3EUB - chains B and C of the 6 polymer chains in the assembly; structure by X-ray diffraction, 2.60 A resolution.

[Chain B]
Molecule: Xanthine dehydrogenase/oxidase
Organism: Bos taurus
Notes: EC 1.17.1.4, 1.17.3.2; fragment: AD-binding PCMH-type domain, residues 224-528
UniProtKB: P80457 (XDH_BOVIN); numbering as in UniProt (aligned over 224-528)
Sequence (305 residues; row label = number of the first residue in the row):
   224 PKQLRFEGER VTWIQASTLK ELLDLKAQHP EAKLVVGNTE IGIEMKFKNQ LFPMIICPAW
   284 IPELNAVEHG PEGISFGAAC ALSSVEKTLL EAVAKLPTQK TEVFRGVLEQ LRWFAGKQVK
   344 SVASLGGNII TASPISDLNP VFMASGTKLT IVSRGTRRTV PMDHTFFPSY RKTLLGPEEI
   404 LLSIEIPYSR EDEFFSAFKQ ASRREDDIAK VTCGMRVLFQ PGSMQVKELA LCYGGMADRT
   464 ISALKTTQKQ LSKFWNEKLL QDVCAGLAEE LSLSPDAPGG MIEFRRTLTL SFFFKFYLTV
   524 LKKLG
Not modelled in the structure: 528
Small-molecule neighbours: FAD (flavin-adenine dinucleotide): Lys256, Leu257, Val258, Val259, Gly260, Asn261, Thr262, Glu263, Ile264, Leu287, Ala301, Leu305, Phe337, Ala338, Val342, Val345, Ala346, Ser347, Gly350, Asn351, Ile353, Thr354, Ile358, Ser359, Asp360, Leu361, Leu398, Ile403, Leu404, Arg426
UniProt features mapped onto this chain:
  - binding site (FAD): Leu257 to Ile264, Phe337, Ser347 to Asn351, Asp360, Leu404, Lys422

[Chain C]
Molecule: Xanthine dehydrogenase/oxidase
Organism: Bos taurus
Notes: EC 1.17.1.4, 1.17.3.2
UniProtKB: P80457 (XDH_BOVIN); residues 571-1332 here = UniProt positions 571-1332
Sequence (762 residues; each row starts with the number of its first residue):
   571 DTVGRPLPHL AAAMQASGEA VYCDDIPRYE NELFLRLVTS TRAHAKIKSI DVSEAQKVPG
   631 FVCFLSADDI PGSNETGLFN DETVFAKDTV TCVGHIIGAV VADTPEHAER AAHVVKVTYE
   691 DLPAIITIED AIKNNSFYGS ELKIEKGDLK KGFSEADNVV SGELYIGGQD HFYLETHCTI
   751 AIPKGEEGEM ELFVSTQNAM KTQSFVAKML GVPVNRILVR VKRMGGGFGG KETRSTLVSV
   811 AVALAAYKTG HPVRCMLDRN EDMLITGGRH PFLARYKVGF MKTGTIVALE VDHYSNAGNS
   871 RDLSHSIMER ALFHMDNCYK IPNIRGTGRL CKTNLSSNTA FRGFGGPQAL FIAENWMSEV
   931 AVTCGLPAEE VRWKNMYKEG DLTHFNQRLE GFSVPRCWDE CLKSSQYYAR KSEVDKFNKE
   991 NCWKKRGLCI IPTKFGISFT VPFLNQAGAL IHVYTDGSVL VSHGGTEMGQ GLHTKMVQVA
  1051 SKALKIPISK IYISETSTNT VPNSSPTAAS VSTDIYGQAV YEACQTILKR LEPFKKKNPD
  1111 GSWEDWVMAA YQDRVSLSTT GFYRTPNLGY SFETNSGNAF HYFTYGVACS EVEIDCLTGD
  1171 HKNLRTDIVM DVGSSLNPAI DIGQVEGAFV QGLGLFTLEE LHYSPEGSLH TRGPSTYKIP
  1231 AFGSIPTEFR VSLLRDCPNK KAIYASKAVG EPPLFLGASV FFAIKDAIRA ARAQHTNNNT
  1291 KELFRLDSPA TPEKIRNACV DKFTTLCVTG APGNCKPWSL RV
Not modelled in the structure: 571, 1325-1332
Small-molecule neighbours:
  - hydroxy(dioxo)molybdenum (MOM): Gln767, Phe798, Gly799, Glu802, Ala910, Phe911, Arg912, Gly913, Thr1077, Ala1078, Ala1079, Glu1261
  - MTE (phosphonic acidmono-(2-amino-5,6-dimercapto-4-oxo-3,7,8a,9,10,10a-hexahydro-4H-8-oxa-1,3,9,10-tetraaza-anthracen-7-ylmethyl)ester): Gly796, Gly797, Phe798, Gly799, Arg912, Met1038, Gly1039, Gln1040, Leu1042, Thr1077, Ala1078, Ala1079, Ser1080, Val1081, Ser1082, Thr1083, Gln1194, Gly1260, Glu1261
  - xanthine (XAN): Glu802, Leu873, Ser876, Arg880, Phe914, Ser1008, Phe1009, Thr1010, Val1011, Leu1014, Ala1078, Ala1079, Glu1261
UniProt features mapped onto this chain:
  - active site: Glu1261 (Proton acceptor)
  - binding site (Mo-molybdopterin): Gln767, Phe798, Arg912, Ala1079
  - binding site (substrate): Glu802, Arg880, Phe914, Thr1010
What the authors report for this chain:
  - binding site for xanthine: Glu802, Arg880
  - catalytic residues: Glu802, Arg880 (proposed by the authors, not directly observed)
  - catalytic residues: Glu1261 (citing earlier work)
  - conformationally variable residues (order/disorder transition): Leu1316 to Asn1324

[Chain B / chain C interface]
Residue-residue contacts (47; chain B residue first):
  Glu232(B) - Pro629(C)
  Glu232(B) - His677(C)  salt bridge
  Glu232(B) - Arg680(C)  salt bridge
  Arg233(B) - Arg680(C)
  Lys269(B) - Glu679(C)  salt bridge
  Lys269(B) - Asp828(C)  salt bridge
  Phe270(B) - Asn830(C)
  Asn272(B) - His683(C)  hydrogen bond
  Ala424(B) - Asp1170(C)
  Ala424(B) - Pro1302(C)
  Arg426(B) - Ser1225(C)  hydrogen bond (side chain-backbone)
  Arg426(B) - Thr1226(C)
  Arg427(B) - Glu1210(C)  salt bridge
  Arg427(B) - His1212(C)  hydrogen bond
  Arg427(B) - Thr1221(C)
  Arg427(B) - Thr1226(C)
  Arg427(B) - Glu1303(C)  salt bridge
  Glu428(B) - His1212(C)  salt bridge
  Glu428(B) - His1220(C)  salt bridge
  Glu428(B) - Thr1226(C)
  Asp429(B) - Thr1226(C)
  Gln484(B) - Cys1317(C)  hydrogen bond
  Gln484(B) - Val1318(C)  hydrogen bond (side chain-backbone)
  Gln484(B) - Thr1319(C)
  Ala488(B) - Val1318(C)
  Ala491(B) - Leu1316(C)  hydrophobic
  Met504(B) - Glu1303(C)
  Glu506(B) - Asn1307(C)
  Phe507(B) - Thr1168(C)
  Phe507(B) - Pro1302(C)
  Phe507(B) - Glu1303(C)
  Phe507(B) - Arg1306(C)
  Phe507(B) - Asn1307(C)  hydrogen bond (backbone-side chain)
  Thr510(B) - Arg1306(C)
  Thr510(B) - Thr1314(C)
  Leu511(B) - Leu1167(C)
  Leu511(B) - Thr1168(C)
  Leu513(B) - Phe1313(C)
  Ser514(B) - Leu1167(C)
  Ser514(B) - Arg1306(C)  hydrogen bond
  Phe515(B) - Thr1168(C)
  Phe517(B) - Trp993(C)
  Phe517(B) - Leu1167(C)  hydrophobic
  Phe517(B) - Phe1313(C)  hydrophobic
  Lys518(B) - Asp1165(C)  salt bridge
  Lys518(B) - Leu1167(C)
  Lys518(B) - Thr1168(C)
Other interface residues (no listed pair), chain B (26 interface residues in all): Trp336, Ser425, Cys487
Other interface residues (no listed pair), chain C (29 interface residues in all): Lys1312

[In short]
26 residues of chain B face 29 of chain C across their interface; the contacts include 7 hydrogen bonds and 9
salt bridges. Polar contacts include Glu232(B)-His677(C), Glu232(B)-Arg680(C) and Lys269(B)-Glu679(C). Ligands
of chain B: flavin-adenine dinucleotide. From the paper: catalytic residues Glu802(C), Arg880(C) and
Glu1261(C); a binding site for xanthine at Glu802(C) and Arg880(C).
Here chain B is Xanthine dehydrogenase/oxidase and chain C is Xanthine dehydrogenase/oxidase, both from Bos
taurus. Entry 3EUB (Crystal Structure of Desulfo-Xanthine Oxidase with Xanthine) was determined by X-ray
diffraction, deposited together with 3ETR.
